Entry 5R4A (X-ray diffraction, 1.20 A resolution); this record covers chains C and E of the 5 polymer chains in the assembly.

== Chain C ==
Molecule: gamma-chymotrypsin
From: Bos taurus
Notes: EC 3.4.21.1
Reference sequence: P00766 (CTRA_BOVIN); residues 149-245 here = UniProt positions 149-245
Sequence (97 residues; row label = number of the first residue in the row):
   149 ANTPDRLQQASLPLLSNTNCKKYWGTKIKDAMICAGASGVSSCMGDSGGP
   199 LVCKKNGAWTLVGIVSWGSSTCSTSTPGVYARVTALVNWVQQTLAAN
Unresolved in the structure: 149-150
Disulfide bonds: C168-C182, C191-C220
Swiss-Prot annotation at these positions:
  - active site: S195 (Charge relay system)

== Chain E ==
Molecule: peptide TPGVY
From: Bos taurus
Sequence (5 residues; numbered 224 to 228; the number before each row is that of its first residue):
   224 TPGVY

== Chain C / chain E interface ==
Residue-residue contacts (24):
  W172(C) - T224(E)
  W172(C) - P225(E)  hydrophobic
  S189(C) - Y228(E)
  S190(C) - Y228(E)  hydrogen bond (backbone-side chain)
  C191(C) - Y228(E)
  M192(C) - V227(E)
  M192(C) - Y228(E)
  G193(C) - Y228(E)  hydrogen bond (backbone-backbone)
  S195(C) - Y228(E)  hydrogen bond (side chain-backbone)
  S214(C) - V227(E)
  S214(C) - Y228(E)
  W215(C) - G226(E)
  W215(C) - V227(E)  hydrophobic
  W215(C) - Y228(E)
  G216(C) - P225(E)
  G216(C) - G226(E)  hydrogen bond (backbone-backbone)
  G216(C) - Y228(E)
  S217(C) - T224(E)
  S217(C) - G226(E)
  S217(C) - Y228(E)  hydrogen bond (backbone-side chain)
  S218(C) - T224(E)  hydrogen bond (backbone-backbone)
  S218(C) - P225(E)
  S218(C) - G226(E)
  C220(C) - Y228(E)  hydrophobic
Also at the interface, not in a pair above, chain C (15 interface residues in all): K175, V213

== In short ==
Chain C and chain E form an interface of 15 and 5 residues respectively, with 6 hydrogen bonds. Among the
polar pairs are S190(C)-Y228(E), S195(C)-Y228(E) and S217(C)-Y228(E). Curated annotation (UniProt) lists
active-site residue S195(C) on chain C.
Chain C is gamma-chymotrypsin and chain E is peptide TPGVY, both from Bos taurus; the structure, Crystal
Structure of deuterated gamma-Chymotrypsin at pH 9, room temperature, was determined by X-ray diffraction.
